7JH0 - chains B and D of the 4 polymer chains in the assembly; structure by X-ray diffraction, 2.51 A resolution.

# Chain B
Molecule: Glyceraldehyde-3-phosphate dehydrogenase
Organism: Schistosoma mansoni
Notes: EC 1.2.1.12
UniProt: P20287 (G3P_SCHMA); residues 1-338 here = UniProt positions 1-338
Chain sequence (338 residues; each row starts with the number of its first residue):
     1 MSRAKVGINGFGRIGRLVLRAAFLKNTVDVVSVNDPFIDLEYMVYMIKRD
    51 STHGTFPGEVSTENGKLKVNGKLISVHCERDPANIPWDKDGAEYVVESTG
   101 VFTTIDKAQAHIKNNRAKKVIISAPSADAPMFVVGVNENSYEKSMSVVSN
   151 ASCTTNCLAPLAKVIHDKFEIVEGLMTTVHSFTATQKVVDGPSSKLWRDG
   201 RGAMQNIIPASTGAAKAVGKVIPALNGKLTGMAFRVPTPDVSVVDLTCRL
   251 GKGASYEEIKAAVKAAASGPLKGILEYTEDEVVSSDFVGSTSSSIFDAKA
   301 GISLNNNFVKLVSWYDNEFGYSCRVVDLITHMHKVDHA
Modified positions: Cys153 (S-phosphocysteine; CSP)
Swiss-Prot annotation at these positions:
  - binding site (NAD(+)): Arg13, Ile14, Asp35, Arg80, Ser123, Asn317
  - binding site (D-glyceraldehyde 3-phosphate): Ser152, Thr154, Thr183, Arg198, Thr212, Gly213, Arg235
  - site: His180 (Activates thiol group during catalysis)

# Chain D
Molecule: Glyceraldehyde-3-phosphate dehydrogenase
Organism: Schistosoma mansoni
Notes: EC 1.2.1.12
UniProt: P20287 (G3P_SCHMA); numbering as in UniProt (aligned over 1-338)
Chain sequence (338 residues; row label = number of the first residue in the row):
     1 MSRAKVGINGFGRIGRLVLRAAFLKNTVDVVSVNDPFIDLEYMVYMIKRD
    51 STHGTFPGEVSTENGKLKVNGKLISVHCERDPANIPWDKDGAEYVVESTG
   101 VFTTIDKAQAHIKNNRAKKVIISAPSADAPMFVVGVNENSYEKSMSVVSN
   151 ASCTTNCLAPLAKVIHDKFEIVEGLMTTVHSFTATQKVVDGPSSKLWRDG
   201 RGAMQNIIPASTGAAKAVGKVIPALNGKLTGMAFRVPTPDVSVVDLTCRL
   251 GKGASYEEIKAAVKAAASGPLKGILEYTEDEVVSSDFVGSTSSSIFDAKA
   301 GISLNNNFVKLVSWYDNEFGYSCRVVDLITHMHKVDHA
Modified positions: Cys153 (3-sulfinoalanine; CSD)
Swiss-Prot annotation at these positions:
  - active site: Cys153 (Nucleophile)
  - binding site (NAD(+)): Arg13, Ile14, Asp35, Arg80, Ser123, Asn317
  - binding site (D-glyceraldehyde 3-phosphate): Ser152, Cys153, Thr154, Thr183, Arg198, Thr212, Gly213, Arg235
  - site: His180 (Activates thiol group during catalysis)

# How chain B and chain D interact
Contacting residue pairs - 11 pairs, chain B then chain D:
  Tyr45(B) - Glu281(D)  hydrogen bond (side chain-backbone)
  Arg49(B) - Asp280(D)  salt bridge
  Arg49(B) - Val282(D)
  Arg49(B) - Asp286(D)
  Ser51(B) - Ser285(D)
  Met204(B) - Met204(D)  hydrophobic
  Asp280(B) - Arg49(D)  salt bridge
  Glu281(B) - Tyr45(D)  hydrogen bond (backbone-side chain)
  Val282(B) - Arg49(D)
  Ser285(B) - Ser51(D)  hydrogen bond
  Asp286(B) - Arg49(D)  salt bridge
Other interface residues (no listed pair), chain B (11 interface residues in all): Asp50, Val283

# In short
11 residues of chain B face 9 of chain D across their interface; the contacts include 3 hydrogen bonds and 3
salt bridges. Among the polar pairs are Arg49(B)-Asp280(D), Asp280(B)-Arg49(D) and Asp286(B)-Arg49(D).
Here chain B is Glyceraldehyde-3-phosphate dehydrogenase and chain D is Glyceraldehyde-3-phosphate
dehydrogenase, both from Schistosoma mansoni. Entry 7JH0 (Crystallographic structure of
glyceraldehyde-3-phosphate dehydrogenase from Schistosoma mansoni) was determined by X-ray diffraction.
